PDB entry 3T7T | X-ray diffraction, 2.50 A resolution | chain A

# Chain A
Protein: Putative methyltransferase
Organism: Bacteroides vulgatus
Reference sequence: A6L5C0 (A6L5C0_BACV8); residues 2-262 here = UniProt positions 2-262
Amino-acid sequence (268 residues; each row starts with the number of its first residue; numbers below 1 keep their minus sign (Met-5 is residue -5)):
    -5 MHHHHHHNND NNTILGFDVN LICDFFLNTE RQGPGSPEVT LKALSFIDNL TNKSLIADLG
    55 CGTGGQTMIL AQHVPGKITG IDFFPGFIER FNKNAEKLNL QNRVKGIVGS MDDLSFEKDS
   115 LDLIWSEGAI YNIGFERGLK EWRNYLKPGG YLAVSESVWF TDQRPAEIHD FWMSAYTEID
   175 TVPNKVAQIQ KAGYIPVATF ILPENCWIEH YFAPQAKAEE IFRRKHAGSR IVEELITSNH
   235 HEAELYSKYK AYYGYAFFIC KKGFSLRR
Not modelled in the structure: -5 to 13, 259-262
Sequence notes: expression tag (-5 to 1)
Small-molecule neighbours: S-adenosylhomocysteine (SAH): Arg25, Gln26, Gly27, Gly54, Cys55, Gly56, Gln60, Ile75, Asp76, Phe77, Phe78, Phe81, Gly103, Ser104, Met105, Asp106, Glu121, Gly122, Ala123, Tyr125, Asn126

# Summary
Bound to chain A: S-adenosylhomocysteine.
Chain A is Putative methyltransferase (Bacteroides vulgatus); the structure, Crystal structure of complex of
SAH and BVU_3255, a methyltransferase from Bacteroides vulgatus ATCC 8482, was determined by X-ray diffraction
together with 3T7R and 3T7S from the same study.
